7XUF - chains A and B of the 4 polymer chains in the assembly; structure by electron microscopy, 3.30 A resolution.

[Chain A]
Protein: Potassium channel KAT3
Source organism: Arabidopsis thaliana
Reference sequence: P92960 (KAT3_ARATH); residues 1-662 here = UniProt positions 1-662
Amino-acid sequence (662 residues; each row starts with the number of its first residue):
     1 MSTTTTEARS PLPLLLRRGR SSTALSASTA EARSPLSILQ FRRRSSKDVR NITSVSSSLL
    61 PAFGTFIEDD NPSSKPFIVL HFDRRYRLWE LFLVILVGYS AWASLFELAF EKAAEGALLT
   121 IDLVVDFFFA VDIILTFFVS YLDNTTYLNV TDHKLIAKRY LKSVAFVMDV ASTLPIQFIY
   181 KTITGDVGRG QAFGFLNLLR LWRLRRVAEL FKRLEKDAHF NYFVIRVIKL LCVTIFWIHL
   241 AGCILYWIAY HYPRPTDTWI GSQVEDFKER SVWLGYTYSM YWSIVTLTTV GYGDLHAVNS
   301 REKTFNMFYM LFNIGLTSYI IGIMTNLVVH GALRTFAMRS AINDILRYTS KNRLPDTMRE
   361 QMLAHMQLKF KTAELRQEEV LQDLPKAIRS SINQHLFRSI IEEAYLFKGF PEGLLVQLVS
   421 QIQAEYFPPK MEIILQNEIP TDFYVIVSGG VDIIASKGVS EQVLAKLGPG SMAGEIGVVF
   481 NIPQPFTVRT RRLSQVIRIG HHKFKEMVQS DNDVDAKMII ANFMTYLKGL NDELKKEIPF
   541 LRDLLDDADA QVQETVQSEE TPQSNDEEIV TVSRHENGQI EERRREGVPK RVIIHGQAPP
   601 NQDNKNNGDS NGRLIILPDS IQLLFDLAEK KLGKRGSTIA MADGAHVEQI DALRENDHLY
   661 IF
Disordered / not traced: 1-53, 530-662
Metal / ion sites: K+ site 1: Thr289 (shared with Thr253(B) of chain B; 1 residue of chain C; 1 residue of chain D); K+ site 2: Gly291 (shared with Gly255(B), Tyr256(B) of chain B; 1 residue of chain C; 2 residues of chain D)
Curated features (UniProtKB/Swiss-Prot):
  - binding site (a nucleoside 3',5'-cyclic phosphate): Leu406 to Leu527

[Chain B]
Protein: Potassium channel AKT1
Source organism: Arabidopsis thaliana
Reference sequence: Q38998 (AKT1_ARATH); residue numbers follow UniProt; this construct covers 1-857
Amino-acid sequence (857 residues; numbered 1 to 857; the number before each row is that of its first residue):
     1 MRGGALLCGQ VQDEIEQLSR ESSHFSLSTG ILPSLGARSN RRVKLRRFVV SPYDHKYRIW
    61 EAFLVVLVVY TAWVSPFEFG FLRKPRPPLS ITDNIVNAFF AIDIIMTFFV GYLDKSTYLI
   121 VDDRKQIAFK YLRSWFLLDL VSTIPSEAAM RISSQSYGLF NMLRLWRLRR VGALFARLEK
   181 DRNFNYFWVR CAKLVCVTLF AVHCAACFYY LIAARNSNPA KTWIGANVAN FLEESLWMRY
   241 VTSMYWSITT LTTVGYGDLH PVNTKEMIFD IFYMLFNLGL TAYLIGNMTN LVVHGTSRTR
   301 NFRDTIQAAS NFAHRNHLPP RLQDQMLAHL CLKYRTDSEG LQQQETLDAL PKAIRSSISH
   361 FLFYSLMDKV YLFRGVSNDL LFQLVSEMKA EYFPPKEDVI LQNEAPTDFY ILVNGTADLV
   421 DVDTGTESIV REVKAGDIIG EIGVLCYRPQ LFTVRTKRLC QLLRMNRTTF LNIIQANVGD
   481 GTIIMNNLLQ HLKEMNDPVM TNVLLEIENM LARGKMDLPL NLCFAAIRED DLLLHQLLKR
   541 GLDPNESDNN GRTPLHIAAS KGTLNCVLLL LEYHADPNCR DAEGSVPLWE AMVEGHEKVV
   601 KVLLEHGSTI DAGDVGHFAC TAAEQGNLKL LKEIVLHGGD VTRPRATGTS ALHTAVCEEN
   661 IEMVKYLLEQ GADVNKQDMH GWTPRDLAEQ QGHEDIKALF REKLHERRVH IETSSSVPIL
   721 KTGIRFLGRF TSEPNIRPAS REVSFRIRET RARRKTNNFD NSLFGILANQ SVPKNGLATV
   781 DEGRTGNPVR VTISCAEKDD IAGKLVLLPG SFKELLELGS NKFGIVATKV MNKDNNAEID
   841 DVDVIRDGDH LIFATDS
Disordered / not traced: 1-53, 510-857
Metal / ion sites: K+ site 1: Thr253 (shared with Thr289(A) of chain A; 1 residue of chain C; 1 residue of chain D); K+ site 2: Gly255, Tyr256 (shared with Gly291(A) of chain A; 1 residue of chain C; 2 residues of chain D)
Curated features (UniProtKB/Swiss-Prot):
  - binding site (a nucleoside 3',5'-cyclic phosphate): Leu372 to Lys493
What the authors report for this chain:
  - post-translational modification sites: Ser26, Ser338

[How chain A and chain B interact]
Pairs across the interface - 47 pairs, chain A then chain B:
  Thr146(A) with Arg458(B)
  Tyr147(A) with Arg335(B); Pro395(B), hydrophobic
  Glu215(A) with Arg303(B), hydrogen bond (backbone-side chain)
  Asp217(A) with Arg303(B), hydrogen bond (backbone-side chain)
  Ala218(A) with Arg303(B)
  Phe220(A) with Arg303(B), hydrogen bond (backbone-side chain)
  Tyr222(A) with Arg300(B)
  Thr286(A) with Tyr256(B), hydrogen bond
  Thr289(A) with Thr252(B); Thr253(B); Val254(B)
  Gly291(A) with Gly255(B)
  Tyr292(A) with Tyr256(B)
  Gly293(A) with Tyr256(B), hydrogen bond (backbone-backbone)
  His296(A) with Asp258(B), salt bridge
  Ala297(A) with Tyr245(B)
  Ser300(A) with Met238(B), hydrogen bond
  Lys303(A) with Thr242(B)
  Asn306(A) with Tyr245(B)
  Met310(A) with Thr252(B)
  Ile314(A) with Thr252(B)
  Ser318(A) with Leu284(B); Ile285(B); Met288(B)
  Tyr319(A) with Met288(B), hydrophobic; Val292(B), hydrophobic
  Gly322(A) with Thr289(B); Val292(B)
  Thr325(A) with Thr289(B)
  His330(A) with Arg300(B)
  Leu375(A) with Arg315(B)
  Glu378(A) with Asn311(B); Phe312(B), hydrogen bond (side chain-backbone); Arg315(B), salt bridge
  Val380(A) with Thr305(B)
  Leu381(A) with Phe312(B), hydrophobic
  Asp383(A) with Lys333(B); Glu345(B)
  Pro385(A) with His329(B); Glu391(B); Tyr392(B)
  Lys386(A) with Glu391(B); Asp408(B)
  Ile388(A) with Gln325(B); His329(B)
  His395(A) with Pro319(B)
Interface residues without a listed pair, chain A (49 interface residues in all): Ser56, Thr145, Asn221, Trp282, Leu295, Met307, Leu311, Gly315, Ile321, Ile323, Asn326, Leu384, Ala387, Leu396, Val416, Tyr426
Interface residues without a listed pair, chain B (51 interface residues in all): Val241, Met244, Ile248, Thr249, Val293, Thr296, Thr299, Gln307, Ala308, Ala309, Asn316, His317, Leu318, Leu330, Cys331, Phe393, Val399, Ala405, Thr407, Leu459

[Overview]
49 residues of chain A and 51 residues of chain B are in contact; the contacts include 7 hydrogen bonds and 2
salt bridges. Among the polar pairs are His296(A)-Asp258(B), Glu378(A)-Arg315(B) and Glu215(A)-Arg303(B). The
paper reports modification sites Ser26(B) and Ser338(B).
Here chain A is Potassium channel KAT3 and chain B is Potassium channel AKT1, both from Arabidopsis thaliana.
Entry 7XUF (Cryo-EM structure of the AKT1-AtKC1 complex from Arabidopsis thaliana) was determined by electron
microscopy, deposited together with 7FCV and 7WSW.
